9DBJ - chains A and B of the 4 polymer chains in the assembly; structure by X-ray diffraction, 2.41 A resolution.

[Chain A (and B)]
Name: HalB
Source organism: Rhodobacteraceae bacterium QY30
Notes: engineered mutation(s): R164A; chain B of this document is another copy of the same molecule, construct and numbering; everything in this record applies to it too
Sequence (229 residues; each row starts with the number of its first residue; numbers below 1 keep their minus sign (Ser-1 is residue -1)):
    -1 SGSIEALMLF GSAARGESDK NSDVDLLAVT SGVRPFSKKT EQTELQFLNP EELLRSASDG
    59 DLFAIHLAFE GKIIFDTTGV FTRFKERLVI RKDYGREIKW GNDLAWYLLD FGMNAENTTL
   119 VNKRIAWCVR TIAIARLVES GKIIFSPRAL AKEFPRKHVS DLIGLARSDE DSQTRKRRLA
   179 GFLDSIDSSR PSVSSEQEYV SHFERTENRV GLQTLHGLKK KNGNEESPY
Not modelled in the structure: -1 to 0, 219-227 (chain B: -1 to 0, 165-170, 192, 217-226)
Metal / ion sites: Mn2+ site 1: Asp21, Asp23, Glu42 (together with A1A3G, F2A); Mn2+ site 2: Asp21, Asp23 (together with F2A)
Small-molecule neighbours:
  - A1A3G ((2R)-3-(4-{[(S)-{[(2R,3R,5R)-5-(6-amino-9H-purin-9-yl)-3-hydroxyoxolan-2-yl]methoxy}(hydroxy)phosphoryl]oxy}phenyl)-2-{[(2R)-pyrrolidine-2-carbonyl]amino}propanoic acid (non-preferred name)): Phe8, Asp23, Glu42, Gln44, Phe61, Lys121, Arg122, Trp125, Arg207, Val208, Gln211
  - F2A (2'-deoxy-5'-O-[(S)-hydroxy{[(S)-hydroxy(phosphonooxy)phosphoryl]methyl}phosphoryl]adenosine): Phe8, Gly9, Ser10, Arg13, Ser20, Asp21, Asp23, Leu60, Phe61, His64, Trp125, Arg128, Thr129, Ile132, Phe143, Pro145, Arg165
What the authors report for this chain:
  - Mn2+ coordination: Asp21, Asp23
  - catalytic residues: Tyr227
  - binding site for F2A: His64, Thr129
  - binding site for 2'-deoxyadenosine-5'-monophosphate: Phe61
  - post-translational modification sites: Tyr227

[Interface between chain A and chain B]
Residue-residue contacts (37):
  Arg13(A) - Thr80(B)
  Glu15(A) - Thr80(B)
  Ala66(A) - Phe67(B)
  Ala66(A) - Ile141(B)  hydrophobic
  Phe67(A) - Ala66(B)
  Phe67(A) - Phe67(B)  hydrophobic
  Phe67(A) - Lys83(B)  hydrogen bond (backbone-side chain)
  Phe67(A) - Leu86(B)  hydrophobic
  Ile71(A) - Lys70(B)
  Thr80(A) - Glu15(B)
  Lys83(A) - Phe67(B)  hydrogen bond (side chain-backbone)
  Lys83(A) - Ile141(B)
  Lys83(A) - Ile142(B)
  Glu84(A) - Lys140(B)  hydrogen bond (backbone-side chain)
  Glu84(A) - Ile142(B)
  Arg85(A) - Lys140(B)
  Leu86(A) - Gly139(B)
  Leu86(A) - Lys140(B)  hydrogen bond (backbone-side chain)
  Leu86(A) - Ile141(B)  hydrophobic
  Val87(A) - Ser138(B)
  Val87(A) - Gly139(B)
  Val87(A) - Lys140(B)
  Ile88(A) - Phe67(B)  hydrophobic
  Ile88(A) - Gly139(B)  hydrogen bond (backbone-backbone)
  Lys90(A) - Lys90(B)
  Lys90(A) - Glu137(B)  hydrogen bond (side chain-backbone)
  Gly139(A) - Leu86(B)
  Gly139(A) - Val87(B)
  Gly139(A) - Ile88(B)  hydrogen bond (backbone-backbone)
  Lys140(A) - Glu84(B)  hydrogen bond (side chain-backbone)
  Lys140(A) - Arg85(B)
  Lys140(A) - Leu86(B)  hydrogen bond (side chain-backbone)
  Lys140(A) - Val87(B)
  Ile141(A) - Lys83(B)
  Ile142(A) - Glu84(B)
  Ala147(A) - Glu84(B)
  Glu151(A) - Arg85(B)  salt bridge
Interface residues without a listed pair, chain A (24 interface residues in all): Ile63, Glu68, Lys70, Ser138, Ser144
Interface residues without a listed pair, chain B (21 interface residues in all): Arg13, Glu68, Ile71

[Summary]
24 residues of chain A face 21 of chain B across their interface, with 9 hydrogen bonds and 1 salt bridge.
Polar pairs include Glu151(A)-Arg85(B), Phe67(A)-Lys83(B) and Glu84(A)-Lys140(B). Chain A binds compound A1A3G
and compound F2A. The paper reports the catalytic residue Tyr227(A); a binding site for F2A at His64(A) and
Thr129(A).
Chain A and chain B are both HalB (Rhodobacteraceae bacterium QY30); the structure, Structure of Hailong HalB
R164A mutant with non-hydrolyzable dATP, was determined by X-ray diffraction (same publication as 9DBH, 9DBI
and 9NYI).
